8K8D - chains B and C of the 4 polymer chains in the assembly; structure by X-ray diffraction, 2.20 A resolution.

Chain B:
Molecule: CCAAT/enhancer-binding protein beta
Organism: Homo sapiens
UniProtKB: P17676 (CEBPB_HUMAN); residue numbers follow UniProt; this construct covers 259-336
Sequence (79 residues; numbered 258 to 336; the number before each row is that of its first residue):
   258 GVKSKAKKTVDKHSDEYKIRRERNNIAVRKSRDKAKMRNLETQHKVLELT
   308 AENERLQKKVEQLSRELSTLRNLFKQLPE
Disordered / not traced: 258-267, 334-336
Sequence notes: expression tag (258)
UniProt features mapped onto this chain:
  - region: Lys-275 to Arg-295 (Basic motif), Leu-297 to Leu-304 (Leucine-zipper)
  - modified residue: Thr-266 (Phosphothreonine), Ser-288 (Phosphoserine), Ser-325 (Phosphoserine)
  - cross-link (Glycyl lysine isopeptide (Lys-Gly)): Lys-260 (interchain with G-Cter in SUMO2), Lys-262 (interchain with G-Cter in SUMO2), Lys-332 (interchain with G-Cter in SUMO2)
  - mutagenesis: Ser-288 (S288A: Loss of nuclear translocation)
What the authors report for this chain:
  - binding site for the 12-nt DNA strand (chain C): Val-285
  - binding site for the 12-nt DNA strand: Asn-282, Arg-289
  - mutagenesis - E309D (4-fold): decreased binding to the 12-nt DNA strand (chain C)

Chain C:
Molecule: 12-nt DNA strand
Sequence (12 nucleotides; row label = number of the first residue in the row):
     1 CATTACGTAATG

Chain B / chain C interface:
Pairs across the interface (15; chain B residue first):
  Lys-269(B) / DA9(C)  salt bridge to the phosphate
  Tyr-274(B) / DT8(C)  sugar contact
  Tyr-274(B) / DA9(C)  hydrogen bond to the phosphate
  Arg-278(B) / DT8(C)  salt bridge to the phosphate
  Arg-278(B) / DA9(C)  hydrogen bond to the base
  Asn-281(B) / DT8(C)  base contact
  Asn-281(B) / DA9(C)  hydrogen bond to the base
  Asn-281(B) / DA10(C)  base contact
  Asn-282(B) / DG7(C)  sugar contact
  Asn-282(B) / DT8(C)  hydrogen bond to the phosphate
  Val-285(B) / DT8(C)  base contact
  Val-285(B) / DA9(C)  base contact
  Arg-286(B) / DG7(C)  salt bridge to the phosphate
  Arg-289(B) / DC6(C)  base contact
  Arg-289(B) / DG7(C)  hydrogen bond to the base

Overview:
8 residues of chain B and 5 residues of chain C are in contact; the contacts include 5 hydrogen bonds and 3
salt bridges. Among the polar pairs are Arg-278(B)/DA9(C), Asn-281(B)/DA9(C) and Arg-289(B)/DG7(C). The paper
reports a binding site for the 12-nt DNA strand at Asn-282(B) and Arg-289(B); E309D of chain B reduces binding
to the 12-nt DNA strand (chain C).
Chain B is CCAAT/enhancer-binding protein beta (Homo sapiens) and chain C is a 12-nt DNA strand; the
structure, Crystal structure of C/EBPbeta BZIP domain bound to a high affinity DNA, was determined by X-ray
diffraction (same publication as 8K86, 8K89, 8K8A and 8K8C).
